Entry 2VM4 (X-ray diffraction, 1.90 A resolution); this record covers chain A.

Chain A:
Molecule: Dissimilatory copper-containing nitrite reductase
Organism: Achromobacter xylosoxidans
Reference sequence: O68601 (O68601_ALCXX); residues 1-336 here correspond to UniProt positions 25-360 (UniProt number = residue number + 24)
Chain sequence (336 residues; each row starts with the number of its first residue):
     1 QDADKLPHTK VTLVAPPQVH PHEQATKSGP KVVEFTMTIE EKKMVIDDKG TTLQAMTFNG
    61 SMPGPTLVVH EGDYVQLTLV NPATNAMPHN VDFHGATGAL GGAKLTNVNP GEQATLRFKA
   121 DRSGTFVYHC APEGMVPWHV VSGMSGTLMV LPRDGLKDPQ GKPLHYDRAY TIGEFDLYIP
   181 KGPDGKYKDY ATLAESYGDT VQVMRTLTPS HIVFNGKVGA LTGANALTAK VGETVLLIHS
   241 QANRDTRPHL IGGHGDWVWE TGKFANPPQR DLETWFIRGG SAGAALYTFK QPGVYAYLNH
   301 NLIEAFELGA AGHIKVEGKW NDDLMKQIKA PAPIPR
Disordered / not traced: 1, 336
Metal / ion sites: Cu ion site 1: His-89, Cys-130, His-139, Met-144; Cu ion site 2: His-94, His-129, His-300; Zn2+: His-165, Asp-167, Glu-195

Summary:
His-89, Cys-130, His-139 and Met-144 coordinate Cu ion site 1. His-94, His-129 and His-300 coordinate Cu ion
site 2.
Chain A is Dissimilatory copper-containing nitrite reductase (Achromobacter xylosoxidans); the structure,
Structure of Alcaligenes xylosoxidans nitrite reductase in space group R3 - 2 of 2, was determined by X-ray
diffraction together with 2VM3 from the same study.
